7E2C - chains C and D of the 11 polymer chains in the assembly; structure by electron microscopy, 4.18 A resolution (low resolution: residue-level contacts below are approximate; hydrogen-bond / salt-bridge calls are withheld).

# Chain C
Name: Trafficking protein particle complex subunit BET3
From: Saccharomyces cerevisiae (strain ATCC 204508 / S288c)
Reference sequence: P36149 (BET3_YEAST); numbering as in UniProt (aligned over 1-193)
Chain sequence (193 residues; row label = number of the first residue in the row):
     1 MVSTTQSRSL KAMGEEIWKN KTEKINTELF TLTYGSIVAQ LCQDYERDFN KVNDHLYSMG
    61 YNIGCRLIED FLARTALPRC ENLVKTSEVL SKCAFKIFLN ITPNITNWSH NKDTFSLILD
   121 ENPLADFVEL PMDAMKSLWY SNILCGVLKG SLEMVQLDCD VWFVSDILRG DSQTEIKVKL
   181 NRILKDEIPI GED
Unresolved in the structure: 1-7, 192-193
UniProt features mapped onto this chain:
  - lipidation: Cys80 (S-palmitoyl cysteine)
  - mutagenesis: Cys80 (C80S: Loss of palmitoylation)

# Chain D
Name: Trafficking protein particle complex subunit BET5
From: Saccharomyces cerevisiae (strain ATCC 204508 / S288c)
Reference sequence: Q03630 (BET5_YEAST); residue numbers follow UniProt; this construct covers 1-159
Chain sequence (159 residues; row label = number of the first residue in the row):
     1 MGIYSFWIFD RHCNCIFDRE WTLASNSASG TINSKQNEED AKLLYGMIFS LRSITQKLSK
    61 GSVKNDIRSI STGKYRVHTY CTASGLWFVL LSDFKQQSYT QVLQYIYSHI YVKYVSNNLL
   121 SPYDFAENEN EMRGQGTRKI TNRNFISVLE SFLAPMVNQ
Unresolved in the structure: 1, 30-34, 158-159

# How chain C and chain D interact
Pairs across the interface (31):
  Cys65(C) with Tyr123(D)
  Arg66(C) with Ser116(D); Asn117(D); Asn118(D); Leu119(D); Ser121(D); Pro122(D); Tyr123(D)
  Glu69(C) with Tyr107(D); Val112(D); Ser116(D); Tyr123(D)
  Asp70(C) with Val112(D)
  Leu72(C) with Ala83(D); Ser84(D)
  Ala73(C) with Tyr107(D); Ser108(D)
  Leu77(C) with Ala83(D)
  Pro78(C) with Ala83(D)
  Arg79(C) with Ala83(D)
  Glu81(C) with Lys64(D)
  Met154(C) with Phe125(D)
  Gln156(C) with Arg11(D)
  Asp186(C) with Arg11(D); His12(D); Arg133(D)
  Glu187(C) with Arg133(D)
  Ile188(C) with Cys13(D); Arg133(D)
  Pro189(C) with Cys13(D); Phe49(D)
Other interface residues (no listed pair), chain C (18 interface residues in all): Asn62, Val155
Other interface residues (no listed pair), chain D (20 interface residues in all): Tyr45

# In short
18 residues of chain C face 20 of chain D across their interface. From UniProt: one mutagenesis site on chain
C.
Chain C is Trafficking protein particle complex subunit BET3 and chain D is Trafficking protein particle
complex subunit BET5, both from Saccharomyces cerevisiae (strain ATCC 204508 / S288c); the structure, Monomer
of TRAPPII (open), was determined by electron microscopy (same publication as 7E2D, 7E8S, 7E8T, 7E93, 7E94 and
7EA3).
